1S3Q - chains C and D of the 12 polymer chains in the assembly; structure by X-ray diffraction, 2.10 A resolution.

[Chain C (and D)]
Name: ferritin
Organism: Archaeoglobus fulgidus
Notes: chain D of this document is another copy of the same molecule, construct and numbering; everything in this record applies to it too
UniProt: O29424 (O29424_ARCFU); residues 1-173 here = UniProt positions 1-173
Amino-acid sequence (173 residues; numbered 1 to 173; the number before each row is that of its first residue):
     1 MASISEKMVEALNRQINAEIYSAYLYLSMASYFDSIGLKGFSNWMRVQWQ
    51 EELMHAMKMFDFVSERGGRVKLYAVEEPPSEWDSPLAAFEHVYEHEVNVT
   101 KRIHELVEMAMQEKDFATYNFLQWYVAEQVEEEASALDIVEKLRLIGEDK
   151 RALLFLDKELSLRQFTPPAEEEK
Not modelled in the structure: 1-2, 165-173
Sequence notes: modified residue (1, 8, 29, 45, 54, 57, 59, 109, 111)
Modified residues: Mse1 (selenomethionine); Mse8, Mse29, Mse45, Mse54, Mse57, Mse59, Mse109, Mse111 (selenomethionine; parent Met)
Bound ions: Zn2+ site 1: E19, E52, H55; Zn2+ site 2: E52, E96, E132

[Interface between chain C and chain D]
Residue-residue contacts (54; chain C residue first):
  N17(C) with Y24(D)
  I20(C) with Y24(D), hydrophobic
  Y24(C) with N17(D); I20(D), hydrophobic; L72(D); Y73(D), hydrogen bond (side chain-backbone); V75(D)
  L27(C) with Mse57(D), hydrophobic; F60(D), hydrophobic; L72(D)
  S28(C) with L72(D)
  S31(C) with F60(D); R69(D), hydrogen bond; V70(D), hydrogen bond (side chain-backbone)
  Y32(C) with R69(D)
  D34(C) with S64(D), hydrogen bond
  S35(C) with R69(D), hydrogen bond
  R46(C) with Mse57(D); F60(D); D61(D), salt bridge
  W49(C) with Mse57(D)
  Mse57(C) with L27(D), hydrophobic; R46(D); W49(D)
  F60(C) with L27(D), hydrophobic; S31(D); R46(D)
  D61(C) with R46(D), salt bridge
  S64(C) with D34(D); K39(D), hydrogen bond
  R69(C) with S31(D), hydrogen bond; Y32(D); S35(D), hydrogen bond; S80(D), hydrogen bond (side chain-backbone); E81(D), salt bridge
  V70(C) with S31(D), hydrogen bond (backbone-side chain)
  K71(C) with E77(D), salt bridge; S80(D)
  L72(C) with Y24(D); L27(D), hydrophobic; S28(D); E77(D)
  Y73(C) with Y24(D), hydrogen bond (backbone-side chain)
  A74(C) with V75(D); E76(D); E77(D)
  V75(C) with Y24(D); A74(D); V75(D), hydrogen bond (backbone-backbone)
  E77(C) with K71(D), salt bridge; L72(D); A74(D)
  S80(C) with R69(D), hydrogen bond (backbone-side chain)
  E81(C) with R69(D), salt bridge
Other interface residues (no listed pair), chain C (28 interface residues in all): L53, E76, P78
Other interface residues (no listed pair), chain D (30 interface residues in all): A30, L53, P78

[Summary]
The interface between chain C and chain D involves 28 residues on one side and 30 on the other, with 13
hydrogen bonds and 6 salt bridges. Polar contacts include R46(C)-D61(D), R69(C)-E81(D) and K71(C)-E77(D).
E19(C), E52(C) and H55(C) coordinate Zn2+ site 1.
Both chains are ferritin (Archaeoglobus fulgidus). Entry 1S3Q (Crystal structures of a novel open pore
ferritin from the hyperthermophilic Archaeon Archaeoglobus fulgidus) was determined by X-ray diffraction,
deposited together with 1SQ3.
